2E6H - chains B and C of the 4 polymer chains in the assembly; structure by X-ray diffraction, 2.10 A resolution.

[Chain B (and C)]
Name: 5'-nucleotidase surE
Source organism: Thermus thermophilus
Notes: EC 3.1.3.5; chain C of this document is another copy of the same molecule, construct and numbering; everything in this record applies to it too
Reference sequence: Q53W92 (SURE_THET8); residue numbers follow UniProt; this construct covers 1-244
Chain sequence (244 residues; numbered 1 to 244; the number before each row is that of its first residue):
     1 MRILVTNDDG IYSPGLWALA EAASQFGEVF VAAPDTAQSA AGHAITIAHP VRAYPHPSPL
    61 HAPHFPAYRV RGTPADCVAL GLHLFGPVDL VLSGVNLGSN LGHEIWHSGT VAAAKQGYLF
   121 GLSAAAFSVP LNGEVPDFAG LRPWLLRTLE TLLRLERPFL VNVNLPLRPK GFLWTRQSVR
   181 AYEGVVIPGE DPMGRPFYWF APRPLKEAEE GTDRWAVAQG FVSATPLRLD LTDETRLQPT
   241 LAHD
Unresolved in the structure: 36-42, 60-62, 242-244 (chain C: 36-41, 238-244)
Construct notes: engineered mutation A37 (Glu in Q53W92)
Ion coordination: Mn2+: N96 (together with sulfate ion)
UniProt features mapped onto this chain:
  - binding site (a divalent metal cation): D8, D9, S39, N96

[Chain B / chain C interface]
Residue-residue contacts (13):
  I47(B) - R52(C)
  A48(B) - R52(C)  hydrogen bond (backbone-side chain)
  H49(B) - H49(C)
  P50(B) - P50(C)
  R52(B) - A48(C)  hydrogen bond (side chain-backbone)
  N132(B) - R195(C)
  D191(B) - W199(C)
  P192(B) - I187(C)  hydrophobic
  P192(B) - W199(C)
  M193(B) - A201(C)  hydrophobic
  F197(B) - W199(C)  hydrophobic
  W199(B) - P192(C)
  W199(B) - F197(C)  hydrophobic
Other interface residues (no listed pair), chain C (13 interface residues in all): E190, D191, M193

[Summary]
Chain B and chain C form an interface of 11 and 13 residues respectively, with 2 hydrogen bonds. Its one
hydrogen-bonded contact is A48(B)-R52(C). UniProt lists 4 divalent metal cation-binding residues on chain B.
Chain B and chain C are both 5'-nucleotidase surE (Thermus thermophilus); the structure, Crystal structure of
E37A mutant of the stationary phase survival protein SurE from Thermus thermophilus HB8 ..., was determined by
X-ray diffraction, deposited together with 2E69, 2E6B, 2E6C, 2E6E and 2E6G.
